4GJC - chain A; structure by X-ray diffraction, 2.40 A resolution.

# Chain A
Molecule: Renin
From: Homo sapiens
Notes: EC 3.4.23.15
UniProtKB: P00797 (RENI_HUMAN); the construct lacks a stretch of the UniProt sequence and is renumbered around it, so the offset changes along the chain: -5 to 47 = UniProt 67-119; 48-97 = UniProt 122-171; 99-159 = UniProt 172-232; 161-242 = UniProt 238-319; 2 more segments
Amino-acid sequence (340 residues; each row starts with the number of its first residue; note: 3 numbers in that range are skipped by the numbering (no residue carries them; nothing is unmodelled there); a row labelled like 47A-47B holds insertion residues (47A, then the next letters in order); numbers below 1 keep their minus sign (Leu-5 is residue -5)):
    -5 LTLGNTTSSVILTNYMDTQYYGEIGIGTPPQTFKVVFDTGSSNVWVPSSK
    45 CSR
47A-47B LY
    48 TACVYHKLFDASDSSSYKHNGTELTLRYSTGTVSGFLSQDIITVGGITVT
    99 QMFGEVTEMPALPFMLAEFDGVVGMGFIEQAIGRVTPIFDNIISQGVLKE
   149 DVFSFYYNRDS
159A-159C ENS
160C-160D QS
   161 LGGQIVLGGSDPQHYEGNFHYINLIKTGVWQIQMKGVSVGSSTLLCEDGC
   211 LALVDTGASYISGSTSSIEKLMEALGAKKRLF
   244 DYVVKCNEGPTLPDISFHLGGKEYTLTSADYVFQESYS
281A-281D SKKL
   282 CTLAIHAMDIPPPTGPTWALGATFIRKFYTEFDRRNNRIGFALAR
Disordered / not traced: 159A-159C
Swiss-Prot annotation at these positions:
  - active site: Asp32, Asp215
  - glycosylation (N-linked (GlcNAc...) asparagine): Asn-1, Asn67
Disulfide bonds: Cys45-Cys50, Cys206-Cys210, Cys249-Cys282
Covalently attached groups: N-acetylglucosamine (NAG) linked to Asn67
Residues lining bound ligands: 0MJ ((3S,5R)-5-{[(4-methylphenyl)sulfonyl]amino}-N-(9H-xanthen-9-ylmethyl)piperidine-3-carboxamide): Gln13, Val30, Asp32, Gly34, Ser35, Arg74, Tyr75, Ser76, Thr77, Pro111, Phe112, Leu114, Ala115, Phe117, Val120, Leu213, Asp215, Gly217, Ala218, Met289, Asp290, Ile291, Pro292

# In short
Ligands of chain A: compound 0MJ. Covalently linked N-acetylglucosamine: at Asn67. From UniProt: active-site
residues Asp32 and Asp215.
Chain A is Renin (Homo sapiens); the structure, Crystal structure of renin in complex with NVP-BCH965
(compound 9), was determined by X-ray diffraction (same publication as 4GJ8, 4GJ9, 4GJA, 4GJB and 4GJD).
